PDB entry 5IJJ | X-ray diffraction, 1.95 A resolution | chain A

Chain A:
Molecule: SPX domain
Source organism: Chaetomium thermophilum
Notes: EC 3.1.4.46
Reference sequence: G0RY29 (G0RY29_CHATD); residue numbers follow UniProt; this construct covers 1-184
Amino-acid sequence (192 residues; numbered 1 to 192; the number before each row is that of its first residue):
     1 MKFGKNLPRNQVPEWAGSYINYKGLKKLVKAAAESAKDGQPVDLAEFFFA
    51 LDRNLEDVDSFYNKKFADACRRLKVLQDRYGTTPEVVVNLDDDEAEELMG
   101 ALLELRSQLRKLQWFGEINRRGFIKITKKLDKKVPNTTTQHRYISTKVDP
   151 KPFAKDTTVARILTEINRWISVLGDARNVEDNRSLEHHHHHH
Not modelled in the structure: 176-192
Sequence notes: expression tag (185-192)
Small-molecule neighbours: inositol hexakisphosphate (IHP): M1, K2, F3, G4, K5, Y22, K26, K30, K125, K128, K129, K132, K133
Reported in the primary citation:
  - binding site for inositol hexakisphosphate: Y22, K26

Summary:
Chain A binds inositol hexakisphosphate. The paper reports a binding site for inositol hexakisphosphate at Y22
and K26.
Chain A is SPX domain (Chaetomium thermophilum); the structure, Structure of the SPX domain of Chaetomium
thermophilum Glycerophosphodiester Phosphodiesterase 1 in complex with inositol hexakisphosphate ..., was
determined by X-ray diffraction together with 5IIG, 5IIQ, 5IIT, 5IJH and 5IJP from the same study.
